3DVU - chains A and C; structure by X-ray diffraction, 2.50 A resolution.

== Chain A ==
Protein: V-bcl-2
From: Murid herpesvirus 4
Reference sequence: P89884 (P89884_MHV68); numbering as in UniProt (aligned over 2-136)
Sequence (143 residues; each row starts with the number of its first residue; numbering starts at 0):
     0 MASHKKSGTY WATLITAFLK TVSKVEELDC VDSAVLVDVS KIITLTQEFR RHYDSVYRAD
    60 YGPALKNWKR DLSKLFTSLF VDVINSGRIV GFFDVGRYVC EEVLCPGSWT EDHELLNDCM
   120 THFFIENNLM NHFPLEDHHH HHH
Unresolved in the structure: 0-4, 135-142
Sequence notes: initiating methionine (0); insertion (1); expression tag (137-142)
Reported in the primary citation:
  - conformationally variable residues (loop rearrangement): Asp53 to Val55
  - mutagenesis - Y60A/L74A, G86A/R87A: abolished binding to Beclin-1 (chain C)
  - mutagenesis - Y60A/L74A, G86A/R87A: abolished signaling in response to Beclin 1-dependent autophagy
  - mutagenesis - Y60A/L74A: decreased expression

== Chain C ==
Protein: Beclin-1
Notes: fragment: BH3 domain, residues 105-130
Reference sequence: Q14457 (BECN1_HUMAN); residues 105-130 here = UniProt positions 105-130
Sequence (26 residues; row label = number of the first residue in the row):
   105 DGGTMENLSR RLKVTGDLFD IMSGQT
Unresolved in the structure: 105, 130
Curated features (UniProtKB/Swiss-Prot):
  - motif: Thr108 to Ser127 (BH3)
  - modified residue: Thr119 (Phosphothreonine)
  - mutagenesis: Leu112 (L112A: Weakly decreases interaction with MUHV-4 M11, greatly decreases interaction with BCL2L1 isoform Bcl-X(L)), Leu116 (L116A: Decreases interaction with BCL2L1 isoform Bcl-X(L)), Lys117 (K117A: Weakly decreases interaction with MUHV-4 M11, greatly decreases interaction with BCL2L1 isoform Bcl-X(L); K117R: Does not affect ubiquitination by the DCX(AMBRA1) complex), Gly120 to Asp121 (Weakly decreases interaction with MUHV-4 M11, disrupts interaction with BCL2L1 isoform Bcl-X(L)), Gly120 (G120E: Decreases interaction with MUHV-4 M11, disrupts interaction with BCL2L1 isoform Bcl-X(L)), Asp121 (D121A: No effect on interaction with MUHV-4 M11, disrupts interaction with BCL2L1 isoform Bcl-X(L)), Phe123 (F123A: Weakly decreases interaction with MUHV-4 M11, disrupts interaction with BCL2 and decreases interaction with BCL2L1 isoform Bcl-X(L). Reduces interaction with BCL2L10)
Reported in the primary citation:
  - mutagenesis - R114A, G120A/D121A: unchanged binding to V-bcl-2 (chain A)
  - mutagenesis - L116A, F123A: abolished signaling in response to M11
  - mutagenesis - R114A, G120A/D121A: unchanged signaling
  - mutagenesis - L112A: increased signaling in response to M11

== Chain A / chain C interface ==
Residue-residue contacts (35):
  Leu44(A) with Phe123(C)
  Glu47(A) with Phe123(C)
  Phe48(A) with Leu116(C), hydrophobic; Thr119(C); Gly120(C); Phe123(C)
  His51(A) with Thr119(C); Phe123(C); Met126(C)
  Tyr52(A) with Arg115(C); Thr119(C)
  Tyr56(A) with Arg115(C); Val118(C); Thr119(C)
  Tyr60(A) with Leu112(C), hydrophobic
  Ala63(A) with Thr108(C); Leu112(C), hydrophobic
  Lys73(A) with Met109(C)
  Leu74(A) with Met109(C); Leu112(C), hydrophobic; Ser113(C)
  Ser77(A) with Ser113(C), hydrogen bond; Lys117(C), hydrogen bond (backbone-side chain)
  Leu78(A) with Leu116(C), hydrophobic; Lys117(C)
  Asp81(A) with Lys117(C)
  Asn84(A) with Asp121(C), hydrogen bond; Asp124(C)
  Ser85(A) with Asp124(C)
  Gly86(A) with Gly120(C); Asp124(C), hydrogen bond (backbone-side chain)
  Arg87(A) with Lys117(C); Gly120(C); Asp121(C), salt bridge
  Val94(A) with Leu116(C), hydrophobic
Also at the interface, not in a pair above, chain A (23 interface residues in all): Ala58, Leu64, Asp70, Gly90, Leu134
Also at the interface, not in a pair above, chain C (15 interface residues in all): Ser127
The authors on this interface:
  - specific contacts: Gly86(A)-Gly120(C) (backbone contact), Arg87(A)-Asp121(C) (salt bridge)
  - interface residues, chain A: Tyr60(A), Lys68(A), Asp70(A), Leu74(A), Ser77(A), Leu78(A), Asp81(A), Gly86(A), Arg87(A), Gly90(A), Val94(A)
  - interface residues, chain C: Leu112(C), Leu116(C), Gly120(C), Phe123(C)
  - hot spots on chain C (mutagenesis) - L116A, F123A: abolished binding to V-bcl-2 (chain A)
  - hot spots on chain C (mutagenesis) - L112A: decreased binding to V-bcl-2 (chain A)

== Overview ==
Chain A and chain C form an interface of 23 and 15 residues respectively, with 4 hydrogen bonds and 1 salt
bridge. Polar contacts include Arg87(A)-Asp121(C), Ser77(A)-Ser113(C) and Ser77(A)-Lys117(C). The paper
describes a backbone contact between Gly86(A) and Gly120(C); a salt bridge between Arg87(A) and Asp121(C).
From the paper: Y60A/L74A and G86A/R87A of chain A abolish binding to Beclin-1 (chain C); interface residues
Tyr60(A), Lys68(A) and Leu112(C) among others; 7 substitutions were tested in all.
Here chain A is V-bcl-2 (Murid herpesvirus 4) and chain C is Beclin-1. Entry 3DVU (Crystal structure of the
complex of murine gamma-herpesvirus 68 Bcl-2 homolog M11 and the Beclin 1 ...) was determined by X-ray
diffraction.
